8ETS - chains Q and X of the 10 polymer chains in the assembly; structure by electron microscopy, 3.04 A resolution.

# Chain Q
Molecule: Chromatin-remodeling ATPase INO80
From: Saccharomyces cerevisiae S288C
Notes: EC 3.6.4.-
Reference sequence: P53115 (INO80_YEAST); numbering as in UniProt (aligned over 948-1432)
Sequence (485 residues; row label = number of the first residue in the row):
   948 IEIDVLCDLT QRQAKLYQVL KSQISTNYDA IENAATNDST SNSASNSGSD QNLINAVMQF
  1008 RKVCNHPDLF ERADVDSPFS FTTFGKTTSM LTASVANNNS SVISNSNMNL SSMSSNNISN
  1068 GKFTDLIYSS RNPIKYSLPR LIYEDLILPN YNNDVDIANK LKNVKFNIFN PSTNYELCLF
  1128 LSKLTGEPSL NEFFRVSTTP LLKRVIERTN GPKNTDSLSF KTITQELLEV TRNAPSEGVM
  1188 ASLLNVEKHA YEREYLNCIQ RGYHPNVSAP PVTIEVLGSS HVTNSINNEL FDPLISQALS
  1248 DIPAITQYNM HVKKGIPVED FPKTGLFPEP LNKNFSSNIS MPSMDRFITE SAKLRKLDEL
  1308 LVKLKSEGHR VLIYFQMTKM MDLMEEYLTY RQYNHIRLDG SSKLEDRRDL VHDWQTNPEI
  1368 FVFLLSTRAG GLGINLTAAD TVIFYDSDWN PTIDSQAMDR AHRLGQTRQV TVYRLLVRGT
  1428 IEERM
Unresolved in the structure: 986-998, 1037-1068, 1346-1355, 1375-1381, 1409-1413

# Chain X
Molecule: RuvB-like protein 1
From: Saccharomyces cerevisiae S288C
Notes: EC 3.6.4.12
Reference sequence: Q03940 (RUVB1_YEAST); residue numbers follow UniProt; this construct covers 21-463
Sequence (443 residues; numbered 21 to 463; the number before each row is that of its first residue):
    21 VTRTAAHTHI KGLGLDESGV AKRVEGGFVG QIEAREACGV IVDLIKAKKM SGRAILLAGG
    81 PSTGKTALAL AISQELGPKV PFCPLVGSEL YSVEVKKTET LMENFRRAIG LRIKETKEVY
   141 EGEVTELTPE DAENPLGGYG KTISHVIVGL KSAKGTKTLR LDPTIYESIQ REKVSIGDVI
   201 YIEANTGAVK RVGRSDAYAT EFDLETEEYV PLPKGEVHKK KEIVQDVTLH DLDVANARPQ
   261 GGQDVISMMG QLLKPKKTEI TEKLRQEVNK VVAKYIDQGV AELIPGVLFI DEVNMLDIEI
   321 FTYLNKALES NIAPVVVLAS NRGMTTVRGT EDVISPHGVP PDLIDRLLIV RTLPYDKDEI
   381 RTIIERRATV ERLQVESSAL DLLATMGTET SLRYALQLLA PCGILAQTSN RKEIVVNDVN
   441 EAKLLFLDAK RSTKILETSA NYL
Unresolved in the structure: 21
Residues lining bound ligands: ADP (adenosine-5'-diphosphate): Ala26, His27, His29, Ile30, Gly47, Phe48, Val49, Gln51, Gly80, Pro81, Ser82, Thr83, Gly84, Lys85, Thr86, Ala87, Tyr375, Ile383, Leu412, Arg413, Leu416

# How chain Q and chain X interact
Residue-residue contacts (34):
  Val1152(Q) - Met268(X)  hydrophobic
  Val1152(Q) - Met269(X)
  Glu1173(Q) - Gln245(X)
  Leu1174(Q) - Gln245(X)
  Leu1174(Q) - Val247(X)  hydrophobic
  Leu1175(Q) - Arg258(X)
  Arg1179(Q) - Gly261(X)  hydrogen bond (side chain-backbone)
  Asn1180(Q) - Thr206(X)
  Pro1182(Q) - Thr206(X)
  Gly1185(Q) - Tyr295(X)
  Val1186(Q) - Tyr295(X)  hydrophobic
  Met1187(Q) - Ile133(X)  hydrophobic
  Met1187(Q) - Glu135(X)
  Ser1189(Q) - Val291(X)
  Ser1189(Q) - Tyr295(X)
  Leu1190(Q) - Asn256(X)  hydrogen bond (backbone-side chain)
  Leu1190(Q) - Val291(X)  hydrophobic
  Leu1190(Q) - Val292(X)  hydrophobic
  Leu1191(Q) - Ala255(X)  hydrophobic
  Leu1191(Q) - Asn256(X)
  Leu1191(Q) - Gln260(X)
  Asn1192(Q) - Asn256(X)
  Val1193(Q) - Asn256(X)  hydrogen bond (backbone-side chain)
  Val1193(Q) - Glu287(X)
  Glu1194(Q) - Asn256(X)
  Glu1194(Q) - Ala257(X)
  Arg1200(Q) - Glu287(X)  salt bridge
  Glu1201(Q) - Lys283(X)  salt bridge
  Leu1246(Q) - Val265(X)  hydrophobic
  Gly1272(Q) - Gln263(X)
  Leu1273(Q) - Gln263(X)
  Leu1273(Q) - Asp264(X)
  Leu1273(Q) - Val265(X)  hydrogen bond (backbone-backbone)
  Pro1275(Q) - Asp264(X)
Also at the interface, not in a pair above, chain Q (29 interface residues in all): Leu1148, Leu1149, Arg1151, Ala1181, Glu1184, His1196, Ala1197
Also at the interface, not in a pair above, chain X (30 interface residues in all): Leu131, Lys134, Leu252, Ile266, Leu272, Leu273, Val288, Lys294, Val300

# Summary
The interface between chain Q and chain X involves 29 residues on one side and 30 on the other, with 4
hydrogen bonds and 2 salt bridges. Polar contacts include Arg1200(Q)-Glu287(X), Glu1201(Q)-Lys283(X) and
Arg1179(Q)-Gly261(X). Chain X binds ADP.
Chain Q is Chromatin-remodeling ATPase INO80 and chain X is RuvB-like protein 1, both from Saccharomyces
cerevisiae S288C; the structure, Class1 of the INO80-Hexasome complex, was determined by electron microscopy
together with 8ETT, 8ETU, 8ETV, 8ETW, 8EU9, 8EUE, 8EUF and 8EUJ from the same study.
